PDB entry 6XRM | X-ray diffraction, 2.88 A resolution | chain A

Chain A:
Molecule: Phosphatidylinositol 4,5-bisphosphate 3-kinase catalytic subunit gamma isoform
Source organism: Homo sapiens
Notes: EC 2.7.1.153, 2.7.11.1
UniProtKB: P48736 (PK3CG_HUMAN); numbering as in UniProt (aligned over 144-1091)
Chain sequence (949 residues; numbered 143 to 1091; the number before each row is that of its first residue):
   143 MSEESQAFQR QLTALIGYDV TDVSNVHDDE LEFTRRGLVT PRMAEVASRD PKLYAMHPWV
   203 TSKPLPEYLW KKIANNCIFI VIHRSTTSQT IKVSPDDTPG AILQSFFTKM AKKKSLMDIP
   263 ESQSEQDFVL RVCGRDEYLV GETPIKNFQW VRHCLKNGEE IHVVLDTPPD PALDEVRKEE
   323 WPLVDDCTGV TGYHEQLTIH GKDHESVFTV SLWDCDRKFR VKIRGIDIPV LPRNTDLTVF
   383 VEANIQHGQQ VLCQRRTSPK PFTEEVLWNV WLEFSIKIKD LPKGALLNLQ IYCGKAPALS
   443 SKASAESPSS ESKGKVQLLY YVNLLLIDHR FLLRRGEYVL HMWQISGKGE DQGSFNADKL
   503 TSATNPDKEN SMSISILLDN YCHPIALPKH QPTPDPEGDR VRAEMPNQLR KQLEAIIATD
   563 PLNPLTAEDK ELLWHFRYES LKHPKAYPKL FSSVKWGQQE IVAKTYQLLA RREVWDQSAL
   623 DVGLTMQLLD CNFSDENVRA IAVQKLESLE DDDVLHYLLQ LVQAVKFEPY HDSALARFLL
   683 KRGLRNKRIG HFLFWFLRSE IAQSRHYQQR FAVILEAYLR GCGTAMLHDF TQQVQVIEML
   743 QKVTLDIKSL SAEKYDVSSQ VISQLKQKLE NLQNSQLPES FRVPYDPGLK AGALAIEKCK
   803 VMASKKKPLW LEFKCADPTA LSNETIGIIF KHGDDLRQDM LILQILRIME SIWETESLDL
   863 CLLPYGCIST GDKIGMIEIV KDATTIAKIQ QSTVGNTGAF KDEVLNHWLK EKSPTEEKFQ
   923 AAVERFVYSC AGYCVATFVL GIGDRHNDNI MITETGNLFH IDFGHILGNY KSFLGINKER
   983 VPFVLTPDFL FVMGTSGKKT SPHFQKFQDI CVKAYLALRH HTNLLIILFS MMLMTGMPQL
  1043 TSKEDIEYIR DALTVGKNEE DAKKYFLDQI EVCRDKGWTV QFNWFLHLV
Disordered / not traced: 143, 253-266, 324-350, 373-377, 436-457, 489-495, 523-542, 753-757, 895-898, 967-980, 1041-1042
Construct notes: initiating methionine (143)
Ligand contacts: V81 (5-[2-amino-3-(1-methyl-1H-pyrazol-4-yl)pyrazolo[1,5-a]pyrimidin-5-yl]-2-[(1S)-1-cyclopropylethyl]-7-(trifluoromethyl)-2,3-dihydro-1H-isoindol-1-one): Met804, Pro810, Trp812, Ile831, Lys833, Leu838, Asp841, Leu845, Tyr867, Cys869, Ile879, Glu880, Ile881, Val882, Ala885, Thr887, Met953, Phe961, Ile963, Asp964, Phe965
UniProt features mapped onto this chain:
  - region: Val803 to Lys809 (G-loop), Gly943 to Asn951 (Catalytic loop), His962 to Thr988 (Activation loop)
  - binding site (ATP): Gly829 to Leu838, Leu864 to Thr872, Phe961 to Leu969
  - modified residue: Thr1024 (Phosphothreonine)
  - natural variant: Arg1021 (R1021P: In IMD97), Asn1085 (N1085S: In IMD97)
  - mutagenesis: Lys833 (K833R: Loss of kinase activity. Loss of autophosphorylation. Reduced inflammatory reactions but no alterations in cardiac contractility), Arg947 (R947P: Abolishes protein and lipid kinase activity. Does not abolish interaction with GRK2)

Summary:
Bound to chain A: compound V81. Curated annotation (UniProt) lists 28 ATP-binding residues and 2 mutagenesis
sites.
Chain A is Phosphatidylinositol 4,5-bisphosphate 3-kinase catalytic subunit gamma isoform (Homo sapiens); the
structure, Crystal structure of human PI3K-gamma in complex with Compound 4, was determined by X-ray
diffraction together with 6XRL from the same study.
